7V5K - chains A and B of the 9 polymer chains in the assembly; structure by electron microscopy, 2.80 A resolution.

== Chain A (and B) ==
Protein: Spike glycoprotein
From: Human betacoronavirus 2c EMC/2012
Notes: chain B of this document is another copy of the same molecule, construct and numbering; everything in this record applies to it too
Reference sequence: K0BRG7 (K0BRG7_MERS); residues 18-1206 here = UniProt positions 18-1206
Amino-acid sequence (1189 residues; numbered 18 to 1206; the number before each row is that of its first residue):
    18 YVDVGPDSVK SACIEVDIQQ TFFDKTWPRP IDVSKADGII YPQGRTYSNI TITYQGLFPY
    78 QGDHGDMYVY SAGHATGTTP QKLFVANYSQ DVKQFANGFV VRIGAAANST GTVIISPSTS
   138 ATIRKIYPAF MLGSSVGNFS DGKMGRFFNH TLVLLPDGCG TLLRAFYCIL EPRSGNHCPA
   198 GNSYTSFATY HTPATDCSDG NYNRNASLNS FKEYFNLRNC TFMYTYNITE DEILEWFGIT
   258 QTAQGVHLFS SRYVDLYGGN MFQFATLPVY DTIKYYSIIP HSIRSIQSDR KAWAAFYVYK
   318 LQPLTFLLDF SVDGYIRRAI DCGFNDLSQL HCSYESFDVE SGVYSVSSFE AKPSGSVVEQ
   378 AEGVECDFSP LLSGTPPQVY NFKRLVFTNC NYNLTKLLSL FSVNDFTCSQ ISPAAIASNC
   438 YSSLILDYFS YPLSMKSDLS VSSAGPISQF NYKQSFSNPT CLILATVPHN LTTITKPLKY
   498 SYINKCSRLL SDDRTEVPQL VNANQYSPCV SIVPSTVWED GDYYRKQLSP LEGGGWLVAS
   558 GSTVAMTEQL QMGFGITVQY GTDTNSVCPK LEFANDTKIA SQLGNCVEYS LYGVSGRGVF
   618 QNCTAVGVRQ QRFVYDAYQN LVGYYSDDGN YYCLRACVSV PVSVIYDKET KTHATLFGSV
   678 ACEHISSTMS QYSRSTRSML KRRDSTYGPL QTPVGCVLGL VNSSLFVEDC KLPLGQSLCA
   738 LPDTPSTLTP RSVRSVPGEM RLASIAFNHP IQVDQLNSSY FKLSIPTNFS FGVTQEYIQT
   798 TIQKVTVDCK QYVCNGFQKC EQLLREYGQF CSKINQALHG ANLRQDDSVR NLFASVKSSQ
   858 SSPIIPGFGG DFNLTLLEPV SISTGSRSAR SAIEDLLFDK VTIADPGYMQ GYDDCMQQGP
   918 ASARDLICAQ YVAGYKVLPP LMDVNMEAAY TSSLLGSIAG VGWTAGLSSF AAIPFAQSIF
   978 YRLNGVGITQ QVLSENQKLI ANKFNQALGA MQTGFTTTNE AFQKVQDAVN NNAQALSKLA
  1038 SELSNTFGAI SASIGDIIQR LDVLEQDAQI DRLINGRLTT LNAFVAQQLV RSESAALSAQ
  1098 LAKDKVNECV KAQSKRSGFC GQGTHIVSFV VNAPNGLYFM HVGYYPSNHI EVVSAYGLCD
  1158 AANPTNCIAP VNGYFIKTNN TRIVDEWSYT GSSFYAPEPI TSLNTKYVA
Not modelled in the structure: 378-380, 589-594, 699-709, 745-756, 878-885, 916-923
Cystine bridges: Cys30-Cys195, Cys176-Cys214, Cys185-Cys237, Cys339-Cys349, Cys383-Cys407, Cys425-Cys478, Cys437-Cys585, Cys503-Cys526, Cys620-Cys650, Cys679-Cys713, Cys811-Cys817, Cys1106-Cys1117

== How chain A and chain B interact ==
Pairs across the interface - 184 pairs, chain A then chain B:
  Gln72(A) - Arg822(B)
  Leu321(A) - Arg822(B)
  Thr322(A) - Arg822(B)  hydrogen bond
  Ser350(A) - Ser829(B)
  Ser350(A) - Gln833(B)  hydrogen bond
  Tyr351(A) - Gln833(B)
  Val360(A) - His836(B)  hydrogen bond (backbone-side chain)
  Tyr361(A) - His836(B)
  Ser362(A) - Thr803(B)  hydrogen bond
  Ser362(A) - Asp805(B)  hydrogen bond
  Ser364(A) - Cys806(B)
  Ser364(A) - Gln808(B)  hydrogen bond
  Ser365(A) - Asp805(B)
  Ser365(A) - Gln808(B)  hydrogen bond (backbone-side chain)
  Ser365(A) - Ala930(B)
  Glu367(A) - Gln808(B)  hydrogen bond
  Arg401(A) - Ala260(B)
  Arg401(A) - Tyr287(B)
  Val403(A) - Tyr287(B)
  Gln427(A) - Arg1057(B)
  Ile428(A) - Arg1057(B)  hydrogen bond (backbone-backbone)
  Ser429(A) - Gln1056(B)  hydrogen bond (side chain-backbone)
  Ser429(A) - Arg1057(B)  hydrogen bond (backbone-backbone)
  Ser429(A) - Leu1058(B)
  Ala432(A) - Gln1056(B)
  Asn436(A) - Gln1056(B)
  Ser440(A) - Gln261(B)  hydrogen bond
  Arg511(A) - Asn410(B)
  Asn521(A) - Ala260(B)
  Gln522(A) - Thr289(B)  hydrogen bond
  Tyr523(A) - Tyr287(B)
  Tyr523(A) - Asp288(B)
  Leu548(A) - Tyr292(B)  hydrophobic
  Glu549(A) - Tyr292(B)
  Gln576(A) - Gln261(B)  hydrogen bond
  Tyr577(A) - Arg1057(B)
  Asp580(A) - Gln60(B)
  Asp580(A) - Gly61(B)
  Gln618(A) - Gln914(B)
  Gln618(A) - Gln915(B)
  Val623(A) - Val329(B)
  Gly624(A) - Val329(B)
  Gly624(A) - Asp330(B)
  Val625(A) - Tyr58(B)
  Val625(A) - Thr63(B)
  Val625(A) - Val271(B)  hydrophobic
  Val625(A) - Phe279(B)  hydrophobic
  Val625(A) - Asp330(B)  hydrogen bond (backbone-backbone)
  Val625(A) - Tyr332(B)  hydrophobic
  Gln627(A) - Val271(B)
  Gln628(A) - Tyr58(B)
  Gln628(A) - Pro59(B)  hydrogen bond (side chain-backbone)
  Gln628(A) - Gln60(B)  hydrogen bond (side chain-backbone)
  Gln628(A) - Gly61(B)
  Gln628(A) - Arg62(B)
  Gln628(A) - Thr63(B)
  Phe630(A) - Gly61(B)
  Phe630(A) - Arg62(B)
  Phe630(A) - Thr63(B)  hydrogen bond (backbone-side chain)
  Val631(A) - Thr63(B)
  Tyr632(A) - Arg62(B)
  Tyr632(A) - Thr63(B)  hydrogen bond (backbone-backbone)
  Tyr632(A) - Tyr64(B)
  Asp633(A) - Ile67(B)
  Ala634(A) - Ile67(B)
  Ala634(A) - Ile69(B)  hydrophobic
  Tyr635(A) - Ser1038(B)  hydrogen bond
  Tyr635(A) - Glu1039(B)
  Gln636(A) - Asn1042(B)
  Gln636(A) - Ala1049(B)
  Gln636(A) - Ser1050(B)
  Arg652(A) - Cys912(B)
  Arg652(A) - Met913(B)  hydrogen bond (side chain-backbone)
  Arg652(A) - Gln915(B)
  Arg652(A) - Tyr928(B)
  Ala653(A) - Tyr928(B)
  Cys654(A) - Tyr928(B)
  Val655(A) - Tyr909(B)  hydrophobic
  Val655(A) - Met913(B)  hydrophobic
  Val655(A) - Gln927(B)
  Val655(A) - Tyr928(B)  hydrophobic
  Ser656(A) - Tyr909(B)
  Ser656(A) - Gln927(B)  hydrogen bond (backbone-backbone)
  Ser656(A) - Tyr928(B)
  Ser656(A) - Ala930(B)
  Val657(A) - Tyr909(B)
  Gly675(A) - Lys933(B)
  Ser676(A) - Gly904(B)
  Ser676(A) - Tyr905(B)
  Ser676(A) - Met906(B)
  Ser676(A) - Gln907(B)
  Ser676(A) - Gly908(B)  hydrogen bond (backbone-backbone)
  Ser676(A) - Tyr909(B)  hydrogen bond (backbone-backbone)
  Ser676(A) - Gln927(B)  hydrogen bond
  Ser676(A) - Lys933(B)
  Val677(A) - Met906(B)
  Val677(A) - Tyr909(B)  hydrophobic
  Ala678(A) - Asp910(B)
  Glu680(A) - Asp910(B)
  His681(A) - Tyr909(B)
  His681(A) - Asp910(B)  salt bridge
  His681(A) - Met913(B)
  Ser692(A) - Gly813(B)
  Ser692(A) - Gln815(B)  hydrogen bond
  Ser692(A) - Glu818(B)
  Thr693(A) - Lys807(B)  hydrogen bond
  Thr693(A) - Glu818(B)  hydrogen bond
  Cys713(A) - Met906(B)
  Ser734(A) - Leu840(B)
  Ser734(A) - Asp843(B)
  Ser734(A) - Arg847(B)
  Leu735(A) - Leu938(B)
  Cys736(A) - Pro936(B)  hydrophobic
  Cys736(A) - Leu938(B)
  Ala737(A) - Leu938(B)  hydrogen bond (backbone-backbone)
  Ala737(A) - Asp940(B)
  Leu738(A) - Asp940(B)
  Phe764(A) - Met943(B)  hydrophobic
  Phe764(A) - Tyr947(B)
  Asn765(A) - Lys854(B)  hydrogen bond (backbone-side chain)
  Pro767(A) - Lys854(B)
  Pro767(A) - Ser856(B)
  Pro767(A) - Ser858(B)
  Pro767(A) - Ser950(B)
  Ile768(A) - Ser856(B)  hydrogen bond (backbone-backbone)
  Ile768(A) - Gln857(B)
  Ile768(A) - Ser858(B)
  Gln769(A) - Ser858(B)
  Gln769(A) - Pro860(B)
  Val770(A) - Gln857(B)
  Val770(A) - Ser858(B)  hydrogen bond (backbone-backbone)
  Val770(A) - Ser859(B)
  Val770(A) - Phe967(B)  hydrophobic
  Val770(A) - Ala969(B)
  Asp771(A) - Pro860(B)
  Gln772(A) - Phe865(B)
  Gln772(A) - Ala969(B)
  Gln772(A) - Ile970(B)
  Gln772(A) - Pro971(B)
  Phe778(A) - Ala969(B)
  Phe778(A) - Pro971(B)
  Lys779(A) - Ala968(B)
  Lys779(A) - Ala969(B)
  Leu780(A) - Ser966(B)
  Leu780(A) - Phe967(B)
  Leu780(A) - Ala968(B)  hydrophobic
  Ser781(A) - Gln857(B)  hydrogen bond
  Ser781(A) - Ser966(B)  hydrogen bond (backbone-side chain)
  Ser781(A) - Phe967(B)  hydrogen bond (backbone-backbone)
  Ile782(A) - Ser966(B)
  Pro783(A) - Ser966(B)
  Ile985(A) - Gly963(B)
  Ser1114(A) - Leu964(B)
  Ser1114(A) - Asn1104(B)
  Gly1120(A) - Leu964(B)
  Thr1121(A) - Leu964(B)
  Pro1143(A) - Ser965(B)
  His1146(A) - Gln857(B)
  His1146(A) - Ser965(B)
  Tyr1153(A) - Ile970(B)
  Tyr1153(A) - Pro971(B)
  Tyr1153(A) - Gln974(B)
  Tyr1153(A) - Tyr978(B)
  Asn1163(A) - Trp960(B)
  Asn1163(A) - Tyr978(B)  hydrogen bond
  Cys1164(A) - Thr961(B)
  Arg1179(A) - Gly957(B)  hydrogen bond (side chain-backbone)
  Arg1179(A) - Val958(B)  hydrogen bond (side chain-backbone)
  Arg1179(A) - Trp960(B)
  Arg1179(A) - Ala962(B)
  Arg1179(A) - Gly963(B)  hydrogen bond (side chain-backbone)
  Arg1179(A) - Leu964(B)
  Arg1179(A) - Ser966(B)  hydrogen bond (side chain-backbone)
  Arg1179(A) - Phe967(B)
  Arg1179(A) - Ala968(B)
  Ile1180(A) - Ala962(B)  hydrophobic
  Ile1180(A) - Gly963(B)
  Ile1180(A) - Leu964(B)
  Ile1180(A) - Ser965(B)
  Ile1180(A) - Ser966(B)  hydrogen bond (backbone-side chain)
  Glu1195(A) - Phe1191(B)
  Pro1196(A) - Phe1191(B)  hydrophobic
  Ile1197(A) - Phe1191(B)
  Ser1199(A) - Gln988(B)
Interface residues without a listed pair, chain A (104 interface residues in all): Pro320, Val363, Thr405, Ile442, Ser528, Ser546, Thr579, Pro658, Tyr689, Leu715, Gly716, His766, Gly1115, Ala1206
Interface residues without a listed pair, chain B (104 interface residues in all): Ser65, Val109, Val153, Asn166, Gly331, Thr412, Lys587, Ile862, Val929, Met939, Glu992, Ile1047, Tyr1186

== In short ==
Chain A and chain B each contribute 104 residues to their interface; the contacts include 41 hydrogen bonds
and 1 salt bridge. Among the polar pairs are His681(A)-Asp910(B), Thr322(A)-Arg822(B) and Ser350(A)-Gln833(B).
Both chains are Spike glycoprotein (Human betacoronavirus 2c EMC/2012). Entry 7V5K (MERS S ectodomain trimer
in complex with neutralizing antibody 0722 (state 1)) was determined by electron microscopy.
